Entry 3ACC (X-ray diffraction, 2.16 A resolution); this record covers chain A.

[Chain A]
Molecule: Hypoxanthine-guanine phosphoribosyltransferase
From: Thermus thermophilus
Notes: EC 2.4.2.8
UniProt: Q5SLS3 (Q5SLS3_THET8); residues 1-181 here = UniProt positions 1-181
Amino-acid sequence (181 residues; each row starts with the number of its first residue):
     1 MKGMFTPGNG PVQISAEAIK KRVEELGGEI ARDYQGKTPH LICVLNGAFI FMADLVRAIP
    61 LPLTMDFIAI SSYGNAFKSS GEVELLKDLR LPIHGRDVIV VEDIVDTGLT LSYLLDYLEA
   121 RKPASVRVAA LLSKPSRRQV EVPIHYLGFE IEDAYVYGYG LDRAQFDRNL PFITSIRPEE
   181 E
Not modelled in the structure: 1-2, 74-84, 180-181
Small-molecule neighbours:
  - guanosine-5'-monophosphate (5GP): Glu102, Asp103, Ile104, Val105, Asp106, Thr107, Gly108, Leu109, Thr110, Lys134, Ala154, Tyr155, Val156, Leu161, Asp162
  - 1,4-diethylene dioxide (DIO), molecule 1: Met4, Phe5, Pro60, Leu61, Pro62, Asp167, Leu170
  - 1,4-diethylene dioxide (DIO), molecule 2: Asp33, Tyr34, Lys37, Asp97, Ser125, Arg127

[Summary]
Chain A binds guanosine-5'-monophosphate and 1,4-diethylene dioxide.
Chain A is Hypoxanthine-guanine phosphoribosyltransferase (Thermus thermophilus); the structure, Crystal
structure of hypoxanthine-guanine phosphoribosyltransferase with GMP from Thermus thermophilus HB8, was
determined by X-ray diffraction, deposited together with 3ACB and 3ACD.
